7E74 - chains A and E; structure by X-ray diffraction, 2.90 A resolution.

[Chain A]
Name: Protein ENL
From: Homo sapiens
Reference sequence: Q03111 (ENL_HUMAN); aligned to UniProt positions 1-146 over residues 1-146 (the alignment contains insertions or deletions, so no single offset holds)
Sequence (155 residues; numbered -2 to 152; the number before each row is that of its first residue; numbers below 1 keep their minus sign (Gly-2 is residue -2)):
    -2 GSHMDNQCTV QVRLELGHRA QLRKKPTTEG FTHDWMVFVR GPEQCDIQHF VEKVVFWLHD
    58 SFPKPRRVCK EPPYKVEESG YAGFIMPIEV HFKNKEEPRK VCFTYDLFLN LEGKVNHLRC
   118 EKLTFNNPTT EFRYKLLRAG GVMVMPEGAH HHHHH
Disordered / not traced: -2 to 4, 142-152
Differences from the reference sequence: expression tag (-2 to 0, 147-152); engineered mutation Lys111 (Asn in Q03111)
From the paper describing this entry:
  - binding site for Ala-ala-arg-aly (chain E): Phe59, Tyr78
  - contacts within the chain: Leu19-Gly110 (hydrogen bond)
  - conformationally variable residues: Lys111
  - mutagenesis - Y78A: decreased localization to H3K27ac-marked chromatin

[Chain E]
Name: Ala-ala-arg-aly
Sequence (4 residues; row label = number of the first residue in the row):
    24 AARK
Modified residues: Lys27 (N(6)-acetyllysine; ALY)

[Chain A / chain E interface]
Residue-residue contacts - 16 pairs, chain A then chain E:
  Phe28(A) with Lys27(E)
  His56(A) with Lys27(E), hydrogen bond (side chain-backbone)
  Ser58(A) with Lys27(E)
  Phe59(A) with Lys27(E)
  Gly77(A) with Lys27(E)
  Tyr78(A) with Ala24(E), hydrophobic; Ala25(E); Lys27(E)
  Ala79(A) with Ala25(E); Arg26(E); Lys27(E)
  Gly80(A) with Arg26(E); Lys27(E), hydrogen bond (backbone-backbone)
  Phe81(A) with Lys27(E)
  Asp103(A) with Arg26(E), salt bridge
  Phe105(A) with Arg26(E)
Also at the interface, not in a pair above, chain A (13 interface residues in all): Ser76, Leu108
Interface features reported in the paper:
  - residue pairs: Phe59(A)-Lys27(E), Tyr78(A)-Lys27(E)

[Summary]
The interface between chain A and chain E involves 13 residues on one side and 4 on the other; the contacts
include 2 hydrogen bonds and 1 salt bridge. Polar pairs include Asp103(A)-Arg26(E), His56(A)-Lys27(E) and
Gly80(A)-Lys27(E). The authors report contacts between Phe59(A) and Lys27(E) and Tyr78(A) and Lys27(E). From
the paper: a binding site for Ala-ala-arg-aly (chain E) at Phe59(A) and Tyr78(A); Y78A of chain A reduces
localization to H3K27ac-marked chromatin.
Here chain A is Protein ENL (Homo sapiens) and chain E is Ala-ala-arg-aly. Entry 7E74 (Crystal structure of
ENL YEATS domain T3 mutant in complex with histone H3 acetylation at K27) was determined by X-ray diffraction
(same publication as 7X88, 7X8B, 7X8F and 7X8G).
